PDB entry 1ZRF | X-ray diffraction, 2.10 A resolution | chains A and B of the 6 polymer chains in the assembly

Chain A (and B):
Protein: Catabolite gene activator
Organism: Escherichia coli
Notes: chain B of this document is another copy of the same molecule, construct and numbering; everything in this record applies to it too
UniProt: P0ACJ8 (CRP_ECOLI); residues 1-209 here correspond to UniProt positions 2-210 (UniProt number = residue number + 1)
Amino-acid sequence (209 residues; each row starts with the number of its first residue):
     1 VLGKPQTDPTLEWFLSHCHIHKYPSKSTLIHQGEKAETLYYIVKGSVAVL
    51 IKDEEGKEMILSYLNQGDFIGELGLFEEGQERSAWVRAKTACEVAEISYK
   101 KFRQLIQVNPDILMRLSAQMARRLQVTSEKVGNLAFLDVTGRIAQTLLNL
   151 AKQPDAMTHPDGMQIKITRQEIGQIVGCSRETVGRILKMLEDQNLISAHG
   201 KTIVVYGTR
Unresolved in the structure: 1-6 (chain B: 1-7, 208-209)
From the paper describing this entry:
  - binding site for the 17-nt DNA strand: Glu181

Interface between chain A and chain B:
Pairs across the interface - 57 pairs, chain A then chain B:
  Ile51(A) - Ser128(B)
  Ile51(A) - Gly132(B)
  Lys52(A) - Phe136(B)
  Asp53(A) - Phe136(B)
  Lys57(A) - Phe136(B)
  Met59(A) - Ala135(B)  hydrophobic
  Met59(A) - Phe136(B)  hydrophobic
  Leu61(A) - Ser128(B)
  Leu61(A) - Val131(B)  hydrophobic
  Leu73(A) - Leu124(B)  hydrophobic
  Leu73(A) - Gln125(B)
  Phe76(A) - Met114(B)  hydrophobic
  Phe76(A) - Ser117(B)
  Phe76(A) - Ala118(B)  hydrophobic
  Phe76(A) - Ala121(B)  hydrophobic
  Glu77(A) - Arg122(B)  salt bridge
  Gln80(A) - Arg122(B)
  Gln80(A) - Gln125(B)  hydrogen bond
  Leu113(A) - Leu113(B)  hydrophobic
  Leu113(A) - Met114(B)  hydrophobic
  Leu113(A) - Ser117(B)
  Met114(A) - Phe76(B)  hydrophobic
  Met114(A) - Leu113(B)  hydrophobic
  Ser117(A) - Phe76(B)
  Ser117(A) - Leu113(B)
  Ser117(A) - Ser117(B)  hydrogen bond
  Ser117(A) - Met120(B)
  Ala118(A) - Phe76(B)  hydrophobic
  Met120(A) - Ser117(B)
  Met120(A) - Ala121(B)  hydrophobic
  Ala121(A) - Leu73(B)
  Ala121(A) - Phe76(B)  hydrophobic
  Arg122(A) - Glu77(B)  salt bridge
  Arg122(A) - Gln80(B)
  Arg123(A) - Leu124(B)
  Leu124(A) - Leu73(B)  hydrophobic
  Leu124(A) - Arg123(B)
  Leu124(A) - Leu124(B)  hydrophobic
  Leu124(A) - Thr127(B)
  Gln125(A) - Leu73(B)
  Gln125(A) - Gln80(B)  hydrogen bond
  Thr127(A) - Leu124(B)
  Thr127(A) - Thr127(B)
  Thr127(A) - Val131(B)
  Ser128(A) - Leu61(B)
  Val131(A) - Leu61(B)  hydrophobic
  Val131(A) - Thr127(B)
  Val131(A) - Val131(B)  hydrophobic
  Val131(A) - Leu134(B)  hydrophobic
  Gly132(A) - Ile51(B)
  Leu134(A) - Val131(B)  hydrophobic
  Ala135(A) - Met59(B)  hydrophobic
  Phe136(A) - Ile51(B)
  Phe136(A) - Lys52(B)
  Phe136(A) - Asp53(B)
  Phe136(A) - Lys57(B)
  Phe136(A) - Met59(B)  hydrophobic
Also at the interface, not in a pair above, chain A (30 interface residues in all): Glu58, Glu72, Pro110
Also at the interface, not in a pair above, chain B (31 interface residues in all): Glu58, Glu72, Pro110, Lys130

Overview:
Chain A and chain B form an interface of 30 and 31 residues respectively; the contacts include 3 hydrogen
bonds and 2 salt bridges. Polar pairs include Glu77(A)-Arg122(B), Gln80(A)-Gln125(B) and Ser117(A)-Ser117(B).
From the paper: a binding site for the 17-nt DNA strand at Glu181(A).
Both chains are Catabolite gene activator (Escherichia coli). Entry 1ZRF (4 crystal structures of CAP-DNA with
all base-pair substitutions at position 6, CAP-[6C;17G]ICAP38 DNA) was determined by X-ray diffraction,
deposited together with 1ZRC, 1ZRD and 1ZRE.
